6J4W - chains N and b of the 26 polymer chains in the assembly; structure by electron microscopy, 7.90 A resolution (low resolution: residue-level contacts below are approximate; hydrogen-bond / salt-bridge calls are withheld).

# Chain N
Molecule: 198-nt DNA strand
Sequence (198 nucleotides; numbered -125 to 72; the number before each row is that of its first residue; numbers below 1 keep their minus sign (DG-125 is residue -125)):
  -125 GCTTACGTCAGTCTGGCCATCTTTGTGTTTGGTGTGTTTGGGTGGTGGCC
   -75 GTTTTCGTTGTTTTTTTCTGTCTCGTGCCTGGTGTCTTGGGTGTAATCCC
   -25 CTTGGCGGTTAAAACGCGGGGGACAGCGCGTACGTGCGTTTAAGCGGTGC
    25 TAGAGCTGTCTACGACCAATTGAGCGGCCTCGGCACCGGGATTCTGAT
Disordered / not traced: -125 to -99, -80 to -75

# Chain b
Name: Histone H4
From: Homo sapiens
Reference sequence: P62805 (H4_HUMAN); residues 0-102 here correspond to UniProt positions 1-103 (UniProt number = residue number + 1)
Amino-acid sequence (106 residues; row label = number of the first residue in the row; numbers below 1 keep their minus sign (Gly-3 is residue -3)):
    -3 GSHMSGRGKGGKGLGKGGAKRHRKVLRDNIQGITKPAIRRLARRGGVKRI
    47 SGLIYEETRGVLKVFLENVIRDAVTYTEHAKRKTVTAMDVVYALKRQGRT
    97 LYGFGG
Disordered / not traced: -3 to 22
Sequence notes: expression tag (-3 to -1)
Curated features (UniProtKB/Swiss-Prot):
  - DNA-binding region: Lys16 to Lys20
  - modified residue: Ser1 (N-acetylserine), Arg3 (Asymmetric dimethylarginine), Lys5 (N6-(2-hydroxyisobutyryl)lysine), Lys8 (N6-(2-hydroxyisobutyryl)lysine), Lys12 (N6-(2-hydroxyisobutyryl)lysine), Lys16 (N6-(2-hydroxyisobutyryl)lysine), Lys20 (N6,N6,N6-trimethyllysine), Lys31 (N6-(2-hydroxyisobutyryl)lysine), Lys44 (N6-(2-hydroxyisobutyryl)lysine), Ser47 (Phosphoserine), Tyr51 (Phosphotyrosine), Lys59 (N6-(2-hydroxyisobutyryl)lysine), Lys77 (N6-(2-hydroxyisobutyryl)lysine), Lys79 (N6-(2-hydroxyisobutyryl)lysine), Thr80 (Phosphothreonine), Tyr88 (Phosphotyrosine), Lys91 (N6-(2-hydroxyisobutyryl)lysine)
  - cross-link (Glycyl lysine isopeptide (Lys-Gly)): Lys12 (interchain with G-Cter in SUMO2), Lys20 (interchain with G-Cter in SUMO2), Lys31 (interchain with G-Cter in SUMO2), Lys59 (interchain with G-Cter in SUMO2), Lys79 (interchain with G-Cter in SUMO2), Lys91 (interchain with G-Cter in SUMO2)

# How chain N and chain b interact
Residue-residue contacts - 11 pairs, chain N then chain b:
  DC7(N) with Arg45(b); Ser47(b); Gly48(b)
  DG8(N) with Arg35(b); Arg45(b); Ile46(b)
  DG27(N) with Lys79(b)
  DA28(N) with Arg78(b); Lys79(b); Thr80(b)
  DG29(N) with Arg78(b)
Other interface residues (no listed pair), chain b (9 interface residues in all): Lys77

# Summary
Chain N and chain b form an interface of 5 and 9 residues respectively. UniProt lists a DNA-binding region on
chain b.
Chain N is a 198-nt DNA strand and chain b is Histone H4 (Homo sapiens); the structure, RNA polymerase II
elongation complex bound with Elf1 and Spt4/5, stalled at SHL(-5) of the nucleosome, was determined by
electron microscopy together with 6IR9, 6J4X, 6J4Y, 6J4Z, 6J50 and 6J51 from the same study.
